PDB entry 8ICR | X-ray diffraction, 2.90 A resolution | chains P and A of the 3 polymer chains in the assembly

Chain P:
Molecule: 8-nt DNA strand
Sequence (8 nucleotides; each row starts with the number of its first residue):
     1 TCTAATGA
Ion coordination: Na+: DT6 (shared with Thr101(A), Val103(A), Ile106(A) of chain A); Mn2+ site 1: DA8 (together with 2'-deoxyadenosine 5'-triphosphate) (shared with Asp190(A) of chain A)

Chain A:
Protein: Protein (DNA polymerase beta (e.c.2.7.7.7))
Organism: Homo sapiens
Reference sequence: P06746 (DPOB_HUMAN); residues 2-335 here correspond to UniProt positions 1-334 (UniProt number = residue number - 1)
Chain sequence (335 residues; numbered 1 to 335; the number before each row is that of its first residue):
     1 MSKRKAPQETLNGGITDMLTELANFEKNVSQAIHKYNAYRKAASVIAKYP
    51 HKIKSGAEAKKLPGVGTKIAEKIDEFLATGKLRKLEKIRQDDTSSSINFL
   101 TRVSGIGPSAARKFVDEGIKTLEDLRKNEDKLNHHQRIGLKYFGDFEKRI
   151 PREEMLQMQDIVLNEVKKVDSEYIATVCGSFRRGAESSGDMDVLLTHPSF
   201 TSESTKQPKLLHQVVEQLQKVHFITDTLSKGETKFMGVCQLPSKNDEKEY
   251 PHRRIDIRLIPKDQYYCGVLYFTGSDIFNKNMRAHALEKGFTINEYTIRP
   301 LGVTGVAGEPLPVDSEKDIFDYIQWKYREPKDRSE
Not modelled in the structure: 1-8
Ion coordination: Na+ site 1 near Leu62 (its only coordinating residue here); Na+ site 2: Thr101, Val103, Ile106 (shared with DT6(P) of chain P); Mn2+: Asp190 (together with 2'-deoxyadenosine 5'-triphosphate) (shared with DA8(P) of chain P)
Ligand contacts: 2'-deoxyadenosine 5'-triphosphate (DTP): Arg149, Gly179, Ser180, Arg183, Ser188, Gly189, Asp190, Phe272
Curated features (UniProtKB/Swiss-Prot):
  - binding site (K(+)): Lys61
  - binding site (Na(+)): Lys61

How chain P and chain A interact:
Pairs across the interface - 18 pairs, chain P then chain A:
  DA4(P) with Ser109(A), phosphate contact
  DA5(P) with Gly105(A), phosphate contact; Ile106(A), hydrogen bond to the phosphate; Gly107(A), hydrogen bond to the phosphate; Pro108(A), phosphate contact; Ser109(A), hydrogen bond to the phosphate; Ala110(A), hydrogen bond to the phosphate
  DT6(P) with Val103(A), phosphate contact; Ser104(A), phosphate contact; Gly105(A), hydrogen bond to the phosphate; Ile106(A), hydrogen bond to the phosphate; Lys234(A), hydrogen bond to the base
  DG7(P) with Arg254(A), salt bridge to the phosphate
  DA8(P) with Asp190(A), phosphate contact; Asp192(A), phosphate contact; Asp256(A), phosphate contact; Arg258(A), salt bridge to the phosphate; Phe272(A), phosphate contact
Also at the interface, not in a pair above, chain A (18 interface residues in all): Thr101, His135, Met236

Overview:
5 residues of chain P and 18 residues of chain A are in contact; the contacts include 7 hydrogen bonds and 2
salt bridges. Polar contacts include DT6(P)-Lys234(A), DA5(P)-Ile106(A) and DA5(P)-Gly107(A). Ligands of chain
A: 2'-deoxyadenosine 5'-triphosphate.
Chain P is an 8-nt DNA strand and chain A is Protein (DNA polymerase beta (e.c.2.7.7.7)) (Homo sapiens); the
structure, DNA polymerase beta (pol B) (e.c.2.7.7.7) complexed with seven base pairs of DNA; soaked in the
..., was determined by X-ray diffraction (same publication as 1ZQT, 7ICE, 7ICF, 7ICG, 7ICH, 7ICI and 39
further entries).
